4UZC - chains B and C of the 4 polymer chains in the assembly; structure by X-ray diffraction, 3.70 A resolution.

== Chain B (and C) ==
Name: Orf 73
From: Human herpesvirus 8
Notes: fragment: c-terminal domain, residues 1013-1149; chain C of this document is another copy of the same molecule, construct and numbering; everything in this record applies to it too
UniProtKB: Q76SB0 (Q76SB0_HHV8); residues 1013-1149 here = UniProt positions 1013-1149
Sequence (139 residues; each row starts with the number of its first residue):
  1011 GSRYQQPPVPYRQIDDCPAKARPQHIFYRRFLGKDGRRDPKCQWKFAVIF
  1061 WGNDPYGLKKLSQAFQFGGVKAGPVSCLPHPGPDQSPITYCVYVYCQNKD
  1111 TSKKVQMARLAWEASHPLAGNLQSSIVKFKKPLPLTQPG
Unresolved in the structure: 1011-1013, 1148-1149
Construct notes: expression tag (1011-1012)
Reported in the primary citation:
  - mutagenesis - R1013G/Y1014N/Q1016D/K1030D/R1032Q/K1055E/Y1066S/K1069E/K1070Q/K1109E/K1138E: abolished binding to DNA

== Interface between chain B and chain C ==
Residue-residue contacts (93):
  Tyr1014(B) with Gln1015(C); Tyr1066(C); Lys1069(C), hydrogen bond
  Gln1015(B) with Gln1015(C); Cys1087(C); Tyr1100(C)
  Gln1016(B) with Cys1087(C); Ile1098(C)
  Pro1017(B) with Cys1087(C); Leu1088(C); His1090(C); Ile1098(C)
  Pro1018(B) with His1090(C)
  Val1019(B) with Gln1095(C)
  Pro1020(B) with His1090(C); Gly1092(C); Pro1093(C); Asp1094(C)
  Arg1048(B) with Pro1091(C), hydrogen bond (side chain-backbone)
  Trp1061(B) with Leu1143(C), hydrophobic; Pro1144(C)
  Pro1065(B) with Tyr1014(C), hydrophobic
  Tyr1066(B) with Tyr1014(C)
  Lys1069(B) with Tyr1014(C)
  Lys1081(B) with Pro1089(C); His1090(C); Pro1091(C), hydrogen bond (side chain-backbone)
  Ala1082(B) with Pro1089(C)
  Pro1084(B) with Ser1086(C); Cys1087(C)
  Ser1086(B) with Pro1084(C); Ser1086(C)
  Cys1087(B) with Gln1015(C), hydrogen bond (side chain-backbone); Gln1016(C); Pro1017(C); Pro1084(C)
  Leu1088(B) with Pro1017(C); Tyr1105(C); Pro1144(C)
  Pro1089(B) with Pro1017(C), hydrophobic; Lys1081(C); Ala1082(C); Tyr1105(C); Leu1145(C)
  His1090(B) with Pro1017(C); Pro1018(C); Lys1081(C)
  Pro1091(B) with Lys1081(C), hydrogen bond (backbone-side chain); Leu1145(C); Thr1146(C); Gln1147(C)
  Gly1092(B) with Gln1147(C)
  Pro1093(B) with Pro1020(C); Gln1147(C)
  Gln1095(B) with Val1019(C)
  Ile1098(B) with Gln1016(C); Pro1017(C)
  Tyr1100(B) with Tyr1014(C), hydrophobic; Gln1015(C)
  Tyr1103(B) with Tyr1103(C); Tyr1105(C), hydrogen bond; Phe1139(C)
  Tyr1105(B) with Leu1088(C); Pro1089(C); Tyr1103(C), hydrogen bond
  Gln1116(B) with Lys1141(C)
  Ser1134(B) with Lys1141(C)
  Ser1135(B) with Phe1139(C); Lys1140(C), hydrogen bond (side chain-backbone); Lys1141(C), hydrogen bond (side chain-backbone)
  Ile1136(B) with Lys1138(C); Phe1139(C); Lys1140(C), hydrogen bond (backbone-backbone)
  Val1137(B) with Val1137(C), hydrophobic; Lys1138(C); Phe1139(C), hydrophobic
  Lys1138(B) with Ile1136(C); Val1137(C); Lys1138(C), hydrogen bond (backbone-backbone)
  Phe1139(B) with Tyr1103(C); Ser1135(C); Ile1136(C); Val1137(C), hydrophobic
  Lys1140(B) with Ser1135(C), hydrogen bond (backbone-side chain); Ile1136(C), hydrogen bond (backbone-backbone)
  Lys1141(B) with Gln1133(C); Ser1134(C), hydrogen bond (side chain-backbone); Ser1135(C), hydrogen bond (backbone-side chain)
  Leu1143(B) with Trp1061(C), hydrophobic
  Pro1144(B) with Trp1061(C)
  Leu1145(B) with Pro1089(C)
  Gln1147(B) with Pro1091(C); Gly1092(C)
Interface residues without a listed pair, chain B (48 interface residues in all): Ile1059, Gly1083, Val1085, Thr1099, Lys1113, Pro1142, Thr1146
Interface residues without a listed pair, chain C (44 interface residues in all): Ile1059, Lys1113, Pro1142

== Summary ==
Chain B and chain C form an interface of 48 and 44 residues respectively; the contacts include 15 hydrogen
bonds. Among the polar pairs are Tyr1014(B)-Lys1069(C), Arg1048(B)-Pro1091(C) and Lys1081(B)-Pro1091(C). From
the paper: R1013G/Y1014N/Q1016D/K1030D/R1032Q/K1055E/Y1066S/K1069E/K1070Q/K1109E/K1138E of chain B abolish
binding to DNA.
Chain B and chain C are both Orf 73 (Human herpesvirus 8); the structure, KSHV LANA (ORF73) C-terminal domain,
spiral: hexagonal crystal form, was determined by X-ray diffraction together with 4UZB from the same study.
